Entry 1LX6 (X-ray diffraction, 2.40 A resolution); this record covers chains A and B.

[Chain A (and B)]
Protein: Enoyl-[acyl-carrier-protein] reductase [NADH]
Source organism: Escherichia coli
Notes: EC 1.3.1.9; chain B of this document is another copy of the same molecule, construct and numbering; everything in this record applies to it too
UniProt: P29132 (FABI_ECOLI); residues 1-262 here correspond to UniProt positions 0-261 (UniProt number = residue number - 1)
Sequence (262 residues; each row starts with the number of its first residue):
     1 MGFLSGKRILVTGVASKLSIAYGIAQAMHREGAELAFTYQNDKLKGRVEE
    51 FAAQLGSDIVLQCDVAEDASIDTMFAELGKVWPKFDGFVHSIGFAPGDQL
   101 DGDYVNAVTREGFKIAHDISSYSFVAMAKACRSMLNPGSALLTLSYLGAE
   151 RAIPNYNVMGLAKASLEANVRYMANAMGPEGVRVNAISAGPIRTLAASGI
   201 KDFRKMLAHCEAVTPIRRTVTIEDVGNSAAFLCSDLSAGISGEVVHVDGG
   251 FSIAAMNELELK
Disordered / not traced: 1, 193-205, 258-262
Residues lining bound ligands:
  - NAD (nicotinamide-adenine-dinucleotide): G13, V14, A15, S19, I20, A21, Q40, L44, C63, D64, V65, A66, S91, I92, G93, F94, I119, L144, S145, Y146, Y156, K163, A189, G190, P191, I192
  - ZAM (3-[(acetyl-methyl-amino)-methyl]-4-amino-N-methyl-N-(1-methyl-1H-indol-2-ylmethyl)-benzamide): G93, F94, A95, L100, Y146, P154, N155, Y156, M206

[Chain A / chain B interface]
Contacting residue pairs (88; chain A residue first):
  V65(A) - R110(B)  hydrogen bond (backbone-side chain)
  A66(A) - R110(B)  hydrogen bond (backbone-side chain)
  D68(A) - R110(B)  salt bridge
  I71(A) - R110(B)
  D103(A) - R132(B)  salt bridge
  D103(A) - A176(B)
  Y104(A) - V125(B)  hydrophobic
  Y104(A) - N169(B)  hydrogen bond
  Y104(A) - Y172(B)  hydrophobic
  Y104(A) - M173(B)  hydrophobic
  V105(A) - K129(B)
  V105(A) - R132(B)
  V105(A) - A176(B)  hydrophobic
  V105(A) - M177(B)  hydrophobic
  N106(A) - K129(B)  hydrogen bond (backbone-side chain)
  N106(A) - R132(B)  hydrogen bond
  V108(A) - Y122(B)  hydrophobic
  V108(A) - V125(B)  hydrophobic
  V108(A) - K129(B)  hydrogen bond (backbone-side chain)
  T109(A) - Y122(B)
  R110(A) - V65(B)  hydrogen bond (side chain-backbone)
  R110(A) - A66(B)
  R110(A) - E67(B)
  R110(A) - D68(B)  salt bridge
  R110(A) - D118(B)  salt bridge
  R110(A) - Y122(B)  hydrogen bond (backbone-side chain)
  F113(A) - H117(B)
  F113(A) - S121(B)
  F113(A) - Y122(B)  hydrophobic
  F113(A) - S165(B)
  K114(A) - K114(B)
  H117(A) - F113(B)
  H117(A) - H117(B)
  H117(A) - S165(B)  hydrogen bond
  D118(A) - R110(B)  salt bridge
  S121(A) - F113(B)
  Y122(A) - T109(B)
  Y122(A) - R110(B)  hydrogen bond (side chain-backbone)
  Y122(A) - F113(B)  hydrophobic
  V125(A) - Y104(B)  hydrophobic
  V125(A) - V108(B)  hydrophobic
  A126(A) - R110(B)
  K129(A) - V105(B)  hydrogen bond (side chain-backbone)
  K129(A) - N106(B)  hydrogen bond (side chain-backbone)
  K129(A) - V108(B)  hydrogen bond (side chain-backbone)
  R132(A) - D103(B)  salt bridge
  R132(A) - V105(B)
  R132(A) - N106(B)  hydrogen bond
  G148(A) - Y172(B)  hydrogen bond (backbone-side chain)
  A149(A) - A168(B)
  A149(A) - R171(B)  hydrogen bond (backbone-side chain)
  E150(A) - R171(B)  hydrogen bond (backbone-side chain)
  R151(A) - Y172(B)  hydrogen bond (backbone-side chain)
  A152(A) - R171(B)
  A152(A) - Y172(B)
  A152(A) - N175(B)
  I153(A) - Y172(B)  hydrogen bond (backbone-side chain)
  Y156(A) - Y172(B)
  N157(A) - Y172(B)
  G160(A) - A168(B)
  G160(A) - Y172(B)
  L161(A) - S165(B)
  L161(A) - A168(B)  hydrophobic
  L161(A) - N169(B)
  L161(A) - Y172(B)  hydrophobic
  A164(A) - A164(B)
  A164(A) - A168(B)  hydrophobic
  S165(A) - H117(B)  hydrogen bond
  S165(A) - L161(B)
  A168(A) - L161(B)  hydrophobic
  A168(A) - A164(B)  hydrophobic
  N169(A) - Y104(B)  hydrogen bond
  N169(A) - L161(B)
  R171(A) - A149(B)  hydrogen bond (side chain-backbone)
  R171(A) - E150(B)  hydrogen bond (side chain-backbone)
  R171(A) - A152(B)
  Y172(A) - Y104(B)  hydrophobic
  Y172(A) - G148(B)  hydrogen bond (side chain-backbone)
  Y172(A) - R151(B)  hydrogen bond (side chain-backbone)
  Y172(A) - A152(B)
  Y172(A) - I153(B)  hydrogen bond (side chain-backbone)
  Y172(A) - Y156(B)
  Y172(A) - N157(B)
  Y172(A) - G160(B)
  Y172(A) - L161(B)  hydrophobic
  N175(A) - A152(B)
  A176(A) - D103(B)
  A176(A) - V105(B)  hydrophobic
Interface residues without a listed pair, chain A (42 interface residues in all): E67, M173, M177
Interface residues without a listed pair, chain B (43 interface residues in all): I71, A107, A126

[In short]
42 residues of chain A and 43 residues of chain B are in contact, with 26 hydrogen bonds and 6 salt bridges.
Among the polar pairs are D68(A)-R110(B), D103(A)-R132(B) and R110(A)-D118(B). Chain A binds NAD and compound
ZAM.
Both chains are Enoyl-[acyl-carrier-protein] reductase [NADH] (Escherichia coli). Entry 1LX6 (Crystal
Structure of E. Coli Enoyl Reductase-NAD+ with a Bound Benzamide Inhibitor) was determined by X-ray
diffraction together with 1LXC from the same study.
